1KY6 - chains A and P; structure by X-ray diffraction, 2.00 A resolution.

# Chain A
Name: Alpha-adaptin C
From: Mus musculus
Notes: fragment: c-terminal appendage (ear) residues 701-938
UniProtKB: P17427 (AP2A2_MOUSE); residues 701-938 here = UniProt positions 701-938
Amino-acid sequence (247 residues; numbered 692 to 938; the number before each row is that of its first residue):
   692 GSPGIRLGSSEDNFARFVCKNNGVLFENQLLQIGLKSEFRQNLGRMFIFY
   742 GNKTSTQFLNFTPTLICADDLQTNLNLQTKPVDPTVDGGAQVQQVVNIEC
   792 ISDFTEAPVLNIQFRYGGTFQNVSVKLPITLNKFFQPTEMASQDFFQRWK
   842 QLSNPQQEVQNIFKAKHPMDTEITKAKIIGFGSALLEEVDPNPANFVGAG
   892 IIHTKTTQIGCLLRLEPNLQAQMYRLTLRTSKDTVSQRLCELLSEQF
Construct notes: cloning artifact (692-700)

# Chain P
Name: Eh domain binding protein epsin
UniProtKB: O88339 (EPN1_RAT); residues 375-381 here = UniProt positions 375-381
Amino-acid sequence (7 residues; each row starts with the number of its first residue):
   375 FSDPWGG

# Chain A / chain P interface
Pairs across the interface - 21 pairs, chain A then chain P:
  Lys-711(A) with Gly-381(P), hydrogen bond (side chain-backbone)
  Asn-713(A) with Ser-376(P); Asp-377(P), hydrogen bond (side chain-backbone); Gly-380(P), hydrogen bond (side chain-backbone); Gly-381(P)
  Gly-714(A) with Pro-378(P), hydrogen bond (backbone-backbone); Gly-381(P)
  Val-715(A) with Pro-378(P); Trp-379(P), hydrophobic; Gly-381(P), hydrogen bond (backbone-backbone)
  Gln-723(A) with Trp-379(P)
  Ile-724(A) with Trp-379(P)
  Gly-725(A) with Pro-378(P); Trp-379(P)
  Leu-726(A) with Pro-378(P), hydrogen bond (backbone-backbone)
  Lys-727(A) with Ser-376(P), hydrogen bond; Pro-378(P)
  Phe-740(A) with Pro-378(P), hydrophobic; Trp-379(P)
  Gly-742(A) with Trp-379(P)
  Gln-782(A) with Trp-379(P), hydrogen bond
Other interface residues (no listed pair), chain A (13 interface residues in all): Phe-708
Other interface residues (no listed pair), chain P (7 interface residues in all): Phe-375

# Summary
Chain A and chain P form an interface of 13 and 7 residues respectively, with 8 hydrogen bonds. Polar pairs
include Lys-711(A)/Gly-381(P), Asn-713(A)/Asp-377(P) and Asn-713(A)/Gly-380(P).
Chain A is Alpha-adaptin C (Mus musculus) and chain P is Eh domain binding protein epsin; the structure, Ap-2
clathrin adaptor alpha-appendage in complex with epsin dpw peptide, was determined by X-ray diffraction (same
publication as 1KY7, 1KYD, 1KYF and 1KYU).
